PDB entry 5D0Z | X-ray diffraction, 2.90 A resolution | chains M and b of the 28 polymer chains in the assembly

== Chain M ==
Protein: Proteasome subunit beta type-7
From: Saccharomyces cerevisiae (strain ATCC 204508 / S288c)
Notes: EC 3.4.25.1
UniProtKB: P30657 (PSB7_YEAST); residues -12 to 233 here correspond to UniProt positions 21-266 (UniProt number = residue number + 33)
Amino-acid sequence (246 residues; numbered -12 to 233; the number before each row is that of its first residue; numbers below 1 keep their minus sign (Thr-12 is residue -12)):
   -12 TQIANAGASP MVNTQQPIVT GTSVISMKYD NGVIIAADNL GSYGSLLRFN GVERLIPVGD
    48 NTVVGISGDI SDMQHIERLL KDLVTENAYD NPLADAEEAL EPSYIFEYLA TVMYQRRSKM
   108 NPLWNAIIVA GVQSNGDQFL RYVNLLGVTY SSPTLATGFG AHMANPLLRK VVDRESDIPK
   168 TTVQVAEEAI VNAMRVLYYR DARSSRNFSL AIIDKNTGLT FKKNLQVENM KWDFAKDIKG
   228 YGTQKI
Not modelled in the structure: -12 to 0

== Chain b ==
Protein: Proteasome subunit beta type-1
From: Saccharomyces cerevisiae (strain ATCC 204508 / S288c)
Notes: EC 3.4.25.1
UniProtKB: P38624 (PSB1_YEAST); residues 1-196 here correspond to UniProt positions 20-215 (UniProt number = residue number + 19)
Amino-acid sequence (196 residues; row label = number of the first residue in the row):
     1 TSIMAVTFKD GVILGADSRT TTGAYIANRV TDKLTRVHDK IWCCRSGSAA DTQAIADIVQ
    61 YHLELYTSQY GTPSTETAAS VFKELCYENK DNLTAGIIVA GYDDKNKGEV YTIPLGGSVH
   121 KLPYAIAGSG STFIYGYCDK NFRENMSKEE TVDFIKHSLS QAIKWDGSSG GVIRMVVLTA
   181 AGVERLIFYP DEYEQL
Swiss-Prot annotation at these positions:
  - active site: Thr1 (Nucleophile)
Covalently attached groups: CARFILZOMIB, bound form (3BV) linked to Thr1
Ion coordination: Mg2+: Ile163, Asp166, Ser169
Small-molecule neighbours: CARFILZOMIB, bound form (3BV; N-{(2S)-2-[(morpholin-4-ylacetyl)amino]-4-phenylbutanoyl}-L-leucyl-N-[(2R,3S,4S)-1,3-dihydroxy-2,6-dimethylheptan-4-yl]-L-phenylalaninamide): Arg19, Thr20, Thr21, Thr22, Ala27, Lys33, Arg45, Ser46, Gly47, Ser48, Ala49, Thr52, Thr94, Gly128, Ser129, Ser168
Reported in the primary citation:
  - catalytic residues: Lys33 (proposed by the authors, not directly observed)

== How chain M and chain b interact ==
Pairs across the interface (62):
  Ser32(M) - Trp165(b)
  Ser32(M) - Asp166(b)
  Ser32(M) - Gly167(b)  hydrogen bond (backbone-backbone)
  Leu33(M) - Phe133(b)  hydrophobic
  Leu33(M) - Trp165(b)
  Leu34(M) - Lys164(b)
  Leu34(M) - Trp165(b)  hydrogen bond (backbone-backbone)
  Leu34(M) - Gly167(b)
  Arg35(M) - Trp165(b)
  Phe146(M) - Ala24(b)
  Phe146(M) - Tyr25(b)
  Tyr185(M) - Glu194(b)  hydrogen bond
  Tyr186(M) - Ile26(b)
  Tyr186(M) - Arg29(b)
  Arg187(M) - Ala24(b)
  Arg187(M) - Tyr25(b)
  Arg187(M) - Ile26(b)  hydrogen bond (backbone-backbone)
  Arg187(M) - Ala27(b)  hydrogen bond (side chain-backbone)
  Arg187(M) - Asn28(b)
  Arg187(M) - Arg29(b)
  Asp188(M) - Ala24(b)
  Asp188(M) - Ile26(b)
  Ala189(M) - Arg19(b)
  Ala189(M) - Ala24(b)  hydrogen bond (backbone-backbone)
  Ala189(M) - Ile26(b)
  Ala189(M) - Gly167(b)
  Arg190(M) - Ala24(b)
  Arg190(M) - Gly167(b)
  Arg193(M) - Asp191(b)  salt bridge
  Arg193(M) - Glu194(b)  salt bridge
  Lys218(M) - Arg29(b)  hydrogen bond (backbone-side chain)
  Trp219(M) - Arg29(b)
  Trp219(M) - Gly171(b)
  Trp219(M) - Val172(b)  hydrophobic
  Trp219(M) - Tyr189(b)
  Trp219(M) - Pro190(b)
  Asp220(M) - Tyr189(b)
  Phe221(M) - Arg29(b)
  Phe221(M) - Val30(b)  hydrophobic
  Ala222(M) - Val30(b)  hydrophobic
  Ala222(M) - Arg174(b)  hydrogen bond (backbone-side chain)
  Ala222(M) - Ile187(b)  hydrophobic
  Lys223(M) - Ile187(b)
  Lys223(M) - Tyr189(b)
  Ile225(M) - Val30(b)  hydrophobic
  Ile225(M) - Arg174(b)
  Lys226(M) - Asp32(b)
  Gly227(M) - Asp32(b)  hydrogen bond (backbone-side chain)
  Tyr228(M) - Thr35(b)
  Tyr228(M) - Arg45(b)
  Tyr228(M) - Gln53(b)  hydrogen bond (side chain-backbone)
  Tyr228(M) - Ala56(b)
  Tyr228(M) - Asp57(b)  hydrogen bond
  Gln231(M) - Asp32(b)
  Gln231(M) - Leu34(b)
  Gln231(M) - Thr35(b)
  Gln231(M) - Arg36(b)  hydrogen bond (side chain-backbone)
  Gln231(M) - Trp42(b)
  Gln231(M) - Arg185(b)
  Ile233(M) - Arg36(b)
  Ile233(M) - Trp42(b)
  Ile233(M) - Arg185(b)  hydrogen bond (backbone-side chain)
Interface residues without a listed pair, chain M (27 interface residues in all): Asn37, Met150, Met217
Interface residues without a listed pair, chain b (35 interface residues in all): Thr21, Ile163, Ser168, Val183

== Overview ==
The interface between chain M and chain b involves 27 residues on one side and 35 on the other; the contacts
include 13 hydrogen bonds and 2 salt bridges. Polar pairs include Arg193(M)-Asp191(b), Arg193(M)-Glu194(b) and
Tyr185(M)-Glu194(b). Covalently linked CARFILZOMIB, bound form: at Thr1(b). From the paper: the catalytic
residue Lys33(b).
Chain M is Proteasome subunit beta type-7 and chain b is Proteasome subunit beta type-1, both from
Saccharomyces cerevisiae (strain ATCC 204508 / S288c); the structure, Yeast 20S proteasome beta5-T1S mutant in
complex with Carfilzomib, was determined by X-ray diffraction, deposited together with 5CZ4, 5CZ5, 5CZ6, 5CZ7,
5CZ8, 5CZ9 and 16 further entries.
